PDB entry 1AHF | X-ray diffraction, 2.30 A resolution | chains A and B

# Chain A (and B)
Protein: Aspartate aminotransferase
From: Escherichia coli
Notes: EC 2.6.1.1; engineered mutation(s): V39L, K41Y, T47I, N69L, T109S, N297S; chain B of this document is another copy of the same molecule, construct and numbering; everything in this record applies to it too
UniProt: P00509 (AAT_ECOLI); the construct has insertions or renumbered stretches relative to UniProt, so the offset changes along the chain: 5-64 = UniProt 1-60; 66-126 = UniProt 61-121; 133-152 = UniProt 123-142; 154-231 = UniProt 143-220; 2 more segments
Chain sequence (396 residues; numbered 5 to 409; 9 numbers in that range are skipped by the numbering (no residue carries them; nothing is unmodelled there); the number before each row is that of its first residue):
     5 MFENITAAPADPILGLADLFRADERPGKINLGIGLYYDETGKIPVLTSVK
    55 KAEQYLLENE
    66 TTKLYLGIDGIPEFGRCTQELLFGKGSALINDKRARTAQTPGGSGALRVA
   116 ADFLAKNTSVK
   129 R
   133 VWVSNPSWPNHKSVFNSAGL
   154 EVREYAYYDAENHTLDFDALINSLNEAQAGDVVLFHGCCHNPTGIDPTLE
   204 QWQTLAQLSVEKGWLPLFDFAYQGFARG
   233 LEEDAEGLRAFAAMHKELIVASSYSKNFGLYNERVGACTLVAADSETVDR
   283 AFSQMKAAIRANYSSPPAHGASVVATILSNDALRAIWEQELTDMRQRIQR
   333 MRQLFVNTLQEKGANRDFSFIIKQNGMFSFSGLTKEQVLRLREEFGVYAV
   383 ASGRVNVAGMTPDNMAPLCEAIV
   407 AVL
Sequence notes: conflict L39 (Val35 in P00509), Y41 (Lys37 in P00509), I47 (Thr43 in P00509), L69 (Asn64 in P00509), S109 (Thr104 in P00509), S297 (Asn285 in P00509)
Glycans and other covalent adducts: pyridoxal phosphate (PLP) linked to K258
Ligand contacts:
  - indolylpropionic acid (IOP): I17, L18, I37, G38, S109, W140, N194, Y225, F360, R386
  - pyridoxal phosphate (PLP): G107, G108, S109, W140, H143, H189, N194, D222, A224, Y225, S255, S257, R266
UniProt features mapped onto this chain:
  - binding site (L-aspartate): G38, W140, N194, R386
  - modified residue: K258 (N6-(pyridoxal phosphate)lysine)

# Chain A / chain B interface
Pairs across the interface (145; chain A residue first):
  M5(A) with T123(B); S124(B); V125(B), hydrophobic; G183(B); E249(B), hydrogen bond (backbone-side chain)
  F6(A) with L218(B), hydrophobic; E249(B), hydrogen bond (backbone-side chain); L272(B), hydrophobic; T279(B); R282(B)
  E7(A) with R282(B), hydrogen bond (backbone-side chain)
  I9(A) with N122(B); R282(B), hydrogen bond (backbone-side chain); Q286(B)
  T10(A) with Q286(B), hydrogen bond (backbone-side chain)
  A11(A) with R282(B); S285(B); Q286(B)
  A12(A) with S285(B), hydrogen bond (backbone-side chain); Q286(B)
  D15(A) with R292(B), salt bridge
  L18(A) with R292(B)
  I37(A) with Y70(B), hydrophobic
  L39(A) with L69(B), hydrophobic; Y70(B), hydrophobic
  K46(A) with T66(B), hydrogen bond (side chain-backbone); T67(B)
  I47(A) with T66(B); T67(B), hydrogen bond (backbone-side chain)
  P48(A) with T66(B)
  V49(A) with T66(B); T67(B)
  K54(A) with L61(B), hydrogen bond (side chain-backbone); E64(B), hydrogen bond (side chain-backbone)
  E57(A) with E64(B); K68(B), salt bridge
  Q58(A) with L61(B)
  L60(A) with K54(B)
  L61(A) with K54(B), hydrogen bond (backbone-side chain); Q58(B); L61(B), hydrophobic
  E64(A) with K54(B), hydrogen bond (backbone-side chain)
  T66(A) with I47(B); P48(B); V49(B)
  T67(A) with K46(B); I47(B), hydrogen bond (side chain-backbone); V49(B)
  K68(A) with E57(B), salt bridge; G261(B); Y263(B); N264(B), hydrogen bond (backbone-backbone); E265(B), salt bridge
  L69(A) with L39(B), hydrophobic; N264(B), hydrogen bond (backbone-side chain)
  Y70(A) with I37(B), hydrophobic; L39(B), hydrophobic; S257(B); K258(B); Y263(B); N264(B); R266(B)
  L71(A) with N264(B)
  P106(A) with Y295(B)
  S109(A) with N294(B); Y295(B); S296(B)
  G110(A) with N294(B)
  R113(A) with R113(B); D117(B), salt bridge; A293(B), hydrogen bond (side chain-backbone); N294(B)
  D117(A) with R113(B), salt bridge
  F118(A) with I9(B), hydrophobic
  N122(A) with I9(B)
  V125(A) with M5(B), hydrophobic
  N142(A) with R292(B)
  S145(A) with A293(B)
  V146(A) with A293(B)
  S149(A) with K121(B); A293(B)
  G183(A) with M5(B)
  L218(A) with M5(B), hydrophobic
  E249(A) with M5(B), hydrogen bond (side chain-backbone); F6(B), hydrogen bond (side chain-backbone); E7(B)
  S257(A) with Y70(B)
  K258(A) with Y70(B)
  G261(A) with K68(B)
  L262(A) with K68(B)
  Y263(A) with K68(B); Y70(B), hydrophobic
  N264(A) with K68(B), hydrogen bond (backbone-backbone); L69(B); L71(B); P298(B); P299(B); A300(B), hydrogen bond (backbone-backbone)
  E265(A) with K68(B), salt bridge; P299(B); A300(B); H301(B), hydrogen bond (side chain-backbone)
  R266(A) with Y70(B); Y295(B), hydrogen bond (side chain-backbone); S297(B), hydrogen bond (side chain-backbone); P298(B); P299(B)
  L272(A) with F6(B), hydrophobic
  V273(A) with F6(B)
  T279(A) with F6(B)
  R282(A) with E7(B), hydrogen bond (side chain-backbone); I9(B), hydrogen bond (side chain-backbone); A11(B)
  S285(A) with A11(B); A12(B), hydrogen bond (side chain-backbone)
  Q286(A) with I9(B); T10(B), hydrogen bond (side chain-backbone); A11(B); A12(B)
  R292(A) with D15(B), salt bridge; L18(B); N142(B), hydrogen bond (backbone-side chain)
  A293(A) with R113(B), hydrogen bond (backbone-side chain); S145(B); V146(B); S149(B)
  N294(A) with S109(B); G110(B); R113(B); N294(B)
  Y295(A) with P106(B); S109(B); R266(B), hydrogen bond (backbone-side chain)
  S296(A) with S109(B); R266(B)
  S297(A) with R266(B), hydrogen bond (backbone-side chain)
  P298(A) with N264(B); R266(B)
  P299(A) with N264(B); R266(B); P299(B), hydrophobic
  A300(A) with N264(B), hydrogen bond (backbone-backbone); E265(B)
  H301(A) with E265(B), hydrogen bond (backbone-side chain); H301(B)
Other interface residues (no listed pair), chain A (79 interface residues in all): N8, P13, A14, G38, V53, I73, T123, L250, I251, A274, A283, A289, A290
Other interface residues (no listed pair), chain B (77 interface residues in all): I17, G38, V53, L60, I73, F118, W140, I251, L262, V273, A283, A289

# In short
79 residues of chain A and 77 residues of chain B are in contact, with 33 hydrogen bonds and 8 salt bridges.
Among the polar pairs are D15(A)-R292(B), E57(A)-K68(B) and K68(A)-E265(B). Ligands of chain A:
indolylpropionic acid. Covalently linked pyridoxal phosphate: at K258(A).
Both chains are Aspartate aminotransferase (Escherichia coli). Entry 1AHF (Aspartate aminotransferase
hexamutant) was determined by X-ray diffraction (same publication as 1AHE, 1AHG, 1AHX and 1AHY).
